4I4T - chains B and E of the 6 polymer chains in the assembly; structure by X-ray diffraction, 1.80 A resolution.

== Chain B ==
Protein: Tubulin beta-2B chain
Source organism: Bos taurus
UniProtKB: Q6B856 (TBB2B_BOVIN); the author numbering skips numbers that UniProt does not, so the offset changes along the chain: 1-42 = UniProt 1-42; 45-360 = UniProt 43-358; 369-455 = UniProt 359-445
Sequence (445 residues; each row starts with the number of its first residue; note: 10 numbers in that range are skipped by the numbering (no residue carries them; nothing is unmodelled there)):
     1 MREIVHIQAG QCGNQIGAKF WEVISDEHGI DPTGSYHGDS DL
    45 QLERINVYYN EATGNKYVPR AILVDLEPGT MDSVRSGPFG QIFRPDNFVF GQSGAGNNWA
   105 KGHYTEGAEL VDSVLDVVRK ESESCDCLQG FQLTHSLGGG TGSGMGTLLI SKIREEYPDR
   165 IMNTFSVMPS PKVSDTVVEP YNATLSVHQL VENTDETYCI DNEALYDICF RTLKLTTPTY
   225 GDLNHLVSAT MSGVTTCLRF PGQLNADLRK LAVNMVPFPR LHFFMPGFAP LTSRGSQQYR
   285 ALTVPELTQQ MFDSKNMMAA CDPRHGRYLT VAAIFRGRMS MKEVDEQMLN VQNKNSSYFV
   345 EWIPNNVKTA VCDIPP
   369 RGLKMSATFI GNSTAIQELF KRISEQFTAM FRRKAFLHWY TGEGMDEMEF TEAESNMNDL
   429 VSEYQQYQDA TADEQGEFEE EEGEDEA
Disordered / not traced: 278-285, 439-455
Bound ions: Mg2+: Q11 (together with GDP); Ca2+ near E113 (its only coordinating residue here)
Ligand contacts: GDP (guanosine-5'-diphosphate): G10, Q11, C12, Q15, I16, D69, A99, N101, S140, G142, G143, G144, T145, G146, V171, P173, V177, S178, D179, E183, N206, L209, Y224, L227, N228
UniProt features mapped onto this chain:
  - motif: M1 to I4 (MREI motif)
  - binding site (GTP): Q11, E71, S140, G144, T145, G146, N206, N228
  - binding site (Mg(2+)): E71
  - modified residue: S40 (Phosphoserine), T57 (Phosphothreonine), K60 (N6-acetyllysine), S174 (Phosphoserine), T287 (Phosphothreonine), T292 (Phosphothreonine), R320 (Omega-N-methylarginine), E448 (5-glutamyl polyglutamate)
  - cross-link (Glycyl lysine isopeptide (Lys-Gly)): K60 (interchain with G-Cter in ubiquitin), K326 (interchain with G-Cter in ubiquitin)
What the authors report for this chain:
  - binding site for (-)-ZAMPANOLIDE (Bound form): T276

== Chain E ==
Protein: Stathmin-4
Source organism: Rattus norvegicus
UniProtKB: P63043 (STMN4_RAT); residues 3-145 here correspond to UniProt positions 47-189 (UniProt number = residue number + 44)
Sequence (143 residues; each row starts with the number of its first residue):
     3 MADMEVIELN KCTSGQSFEV ILKPPSFDGV PEFNASLPRR RDPSLEEIQK KLEAAEERRK
    63 YQEAELLKHL AEKREHEREV IQKAIEENNN FIKMAKEKLA QKMESNKENR EAHLAAMLER
   123 LQEKDKHAEE VRKNKELKEE ASR
Disordered / not traced: 3-5, 29-43, 144-145
Differences from the reference sequence: cloning artifact (3-4)
UniProt features mapped onto this chain:
  - modified residue: S46 (Phosphoserine)

== Interface between chain B and chain E ==
Residue-residue contacts (26; chain B residue first):
  H107(B) with K75(E), hydrogen bond
  Y108(B) with H78(E), hydrogen bond; E79(E); V82(E), hydrophobic; I83(E)
  L152(B) with E79(E)
  S155(B) with L72(E); K75(E); R76(E), hydrogen bond
  K156(B) with R76(E); E79(E), salt bridge
  R158(B) with L68(E)
  E159(B) with L69(E); L72(E); R76(E), salt bridge
  P162(B) with E65(E)
  Q193(B) with K75(E)
  E196(B) with H71(E), salt bridge
  T409(B) with E89(E)
  E411(B) with V82(E); A86(E)
  G412(B) with V82(E); K85(E); A86(E)
  M413(B) with V82(E)
  E417(B) with H78(E), salt bridge
Interface residues without a listed pair, chain B (17 interface residues in all): T109, G410

== In short ==
The interface between chain B and chain E involves 17 residues on one side and 14 on the other; the contacts
include 3 hydrogen bonds and 4 salt bridges. Polar pairs include K156(B)-E79(E), E159(B)-R76(E) and
E196(B)-H71(E). Chain B binds GDP. From the paper: a binding site for (-)-ZAMPANOLIDE (Bound form) at T276(B).
Chain B is Tubulin beta-2B chain (Bos taurus) and chain E is Stathmin-4 (Rattus norvegicus); the structure,
Crystal structure of tubulin-RB3-TTL-Zampanolide complex, was determined by X-ray diffraction, deposited
together with 4I50 and 4I55.
